PDB entry 6TCZ | electron microscopy, 3.40 A resolution | chains M and i of the 28 polymer chains in the assembly

# Chain M
Name: Proteasome subunit beta
Organism: Leishmania donovani
Notes: EC 3.4.25.1
Sequence (339 residues; numbered 1 to 339; the number before each row is that of its first residue):
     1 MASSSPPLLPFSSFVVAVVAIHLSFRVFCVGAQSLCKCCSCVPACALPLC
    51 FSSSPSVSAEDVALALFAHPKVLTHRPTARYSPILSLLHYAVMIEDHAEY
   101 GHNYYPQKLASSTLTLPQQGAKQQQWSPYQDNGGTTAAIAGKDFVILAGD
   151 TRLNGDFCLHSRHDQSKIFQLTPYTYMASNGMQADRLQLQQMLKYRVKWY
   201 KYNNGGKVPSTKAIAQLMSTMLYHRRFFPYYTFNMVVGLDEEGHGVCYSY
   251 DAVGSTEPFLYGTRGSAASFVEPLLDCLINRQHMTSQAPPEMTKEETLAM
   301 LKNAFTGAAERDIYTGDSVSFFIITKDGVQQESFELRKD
Disordered / not traced: 1-125

# Chain i
Name: Proteasome subunit beta
Organism: Leishmania donovani
Notes: EC 3.4.25.1
Sequence (254 residues; each row starts with the number of its first residue):
     1 MPGFNFENVQRNLNLEGEGYSAPRTLKTGTTIVGVVYRDGVVLGADTRAT
    51 EGSIVADKRCRKIHYMAPNIMCCGAGTSADTEAVTNMVSSHLALHRLETG
   101 KQSRVLEALTLLKRHLYRYQGHVSAALVLGGVDVEGPFLATIAPHGSTDR
   151 LPFVTMGSGSIAAMAQLEAAYKDNMTCEEAKELVASAIRKGIFNDPYSGT
   201 QVDVCVITKDKTELTIGYDKPNERMYPRQEVLLPPGTTPVLKEEIRQLVD
   251 IVDA
Disordered / not traced: 1-29, 249-254

# Interface between chain M and chain i
Residue-residue contacts (37):
  R162(M) with F193(i), hydrogen bond (side chain-backbone); N194(i), hydrogen bond
  F270(M) with I54(i), hydrophobic
  H283(M) with T237(i)
  M284(M) with T237(i)
  T285(M) with G236(i), hydrogen bond (side chain-backbone); T237(i), hydrogen bond (backbone-backbone); P239(i)
  A299(M) with Y226(i), hydrogen bond (backbone-side chain)
  K302(M) with Y226(i)
  N303(M) with Y226(i), hydrogen bond; Q229(i)
  T306(M) with M225(i); Y226(i)
  E310(M) with V55(i)
  R311(M) with I54(i); V55(i), hydrogen bond (backbone-backbone); A56(i), hydrogen bond (side chain-backbone); K58(i)
  D312(M) with S53(i)
  I313(M) with T50(i); P196(i); Y197(i)
  Y314(M) with S53(i); Y197(i), hydrogen bond
  F334(M) with Y226(i), hydrophobic
  R337(M) with R48(i); T200(i); N222(i)
  K338(M) with F193(i); N222(i)
  D339(M) with R48(i), hydrogen bond (backbone-side chain); I192(i); D195(i); S198(i); T200(i); N222(i)
Also at the interface, not in a pair above, chain M (20 interface residues in all): F157, S286
Also at the interface, not in a pair above, chain i (26 interface residues in all): D57, G199, L233, T238

# In short
Chain M and chain i form an interface of 20 and 26 residues respectively, with 10 hydrogen bonds. Polar
contacts include R162(M)-F193(i), R162(M)-N194(i) and T285(M)-G236(i).
Chain M is Proteasome subunit beta and chain i is Proteasome subunit beta, both from Leishmania donovani; the
structure, Leishmania tarentolae proteasome 20S subunit complexed with LXE408, was determined by electron
microscopy (same publication as 6TD5).
